7V5P - chains A and B; structure by X-ray diffraction, 1.16 A resolution.

Chain A (and B):
Molecule: Myoglobin
From: Equus caballus
Notes: chain B of this document is another copy of the same molecule, construct and numbering; everything in this record applies to it too
Reference sequence: P68082 (MYG_HORSE); residues 1-153 here correspond to UniProt positions 2-154 (UniProt number = residue number + 1)
Amino-acid sequence (153 residues; row label = number of the first residue in the row):
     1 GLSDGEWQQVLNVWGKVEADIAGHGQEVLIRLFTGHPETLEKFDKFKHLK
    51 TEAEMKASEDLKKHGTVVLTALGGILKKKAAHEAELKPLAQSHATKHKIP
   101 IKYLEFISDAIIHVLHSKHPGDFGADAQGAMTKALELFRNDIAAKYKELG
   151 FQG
Differences from the reference sequence: engineered mutation A80 (Gly81 in P68082), A81 (His82 in P68082)
UniProt features mapped onto this chain:
  - binding site (nitrite): H64
  - binding site (O2): H64
  - binding site (heme b): H93
  - modified residue: S3 (Phosphoserine)
Metal / ion sites: heme Fe: H93 (together with oxygen atom)
Residues lining bound ligands:
  - heme (HEM), molecule 1: L32, T39, K42, F43, K45, H64, V67, V68, A71, L72
  - heme (HEM), molecule 2: P88, L89, S92, H93, H97, I99, Y103, L104, I107, I111, F138
  - oxygen atom (O): F43, H64, V68
What the authors report for this chain:
  - contacts within the chain: K79-H82, H82-D141
  - self-association interface (contacts with another copy of this molecule): K79, H82, D141

Interface between chain A and chain B:
Pairs across the interface - 105 pairs, chain A then chain B:
  L2(A) - A130(B)
  L2(A) - K133(B)
  L2(A) - A134(B)
  L2(A) - L137(B)  hydrophobic
  E6(A) - A130(B)
  E6(A) - K133(B)  salt bridge
  Q9(A) - D126(B)
  Q9(A) - A127(B)
  V10(A) - A130(B)
  V10(A) - M131(B)
  N12(A) - D122(B)  hydrogen bond
  V13(A) - D122(B)
  V13(A) - M131(B)  hydrophobic
  W14(A) - M131(B)  hydrophobic
  K16(A) - H119(B)
  K16(A) - D122(B)
  V17(A) - L115(B)  hydrophobic
  H24(A) - K118(B)
  H24(A) - H119(B)  hydrogen bond
  E27(A) - V114(B)
  E27(A) - K118(B)  salt bridge
  V28(A) - I107(B)  hydrophobic
  V28(A) - A110(B)
  V28(A) - I111(B)  hydrophobic
  R31(A) - A110(B)
  R31(A) - H113(B)  hydrogen bond
  L32(A) - F106(B)  hydrophobic
  L32(A) - I107(B)
  H36(A) - F106(B)
  E38(A) - Y103(B)
  E38(A) - F106(B)
  T39(A) - Y103(B)
  T39(A) - F106(B)
  K42(A) - H97(B)
  K42(A) - K98(B)  hydrogen bond (side chain-backbone)
  K42(A) - I99(B)
  K42(A) - Y103(B)
  L72(A) - I111(B)  hydrophobic
  L72(A) - L135(B)  hydrophobic
  G74(A) - E85(B)
  I75(A) - H82(B)
  I75(A) - E85(B)
  I75(A) - L89(B)  hydrophobic
  I75(A) - F138(B)  hydrophobic
  L76(A) - A134(B)
  K78(A) - H82(B)
  K78(A) - E85(B)  salt bridge
  K79(A) - H82(B)
  K79(A) - D141(B)  salt bridge
  A81(A) - K78(B)
  H82(A) - I75(B)
  H82(A) - K78(B)
  H82(A) - K79(B)
  E85(A) - G74(B)
  E85(A) - I75(B)
  E85(A) - K78(B)
  L86(A) - I75(B)  hydrophobic
  L89(A) - I75(B)  hydrophobic
  H97(A) - K42(B)  hydrogen bond (backbone-side chain)
  K98(A) - K42(B)  hydrogen bond (backbone-side chain)
  I99(A) - K42(B)
  Y103(A) - E38(B)
  Y103(A) - T39(B)
  F106(A) - L32(B)  hydrophobic
  F106(A) - H36(B)
  F106(A) - E38(B)
  F106(A) - T39(B)
  I107(A) - V28(B)  hydrophobic
  I107(A) - L32(B)
  A110(A) - V28(B)
  A110(A) - R31(B)
  A110(A) - L32(B)
  I111(A) - V28(B)  hydrophobic
  I111(A) - L72(B)  hydrophobic
  H113(A) - R31(B)
  V114(A) - E27(B)
  V114(A) - V28(B)
  L115(A) - V13(B)  hydrophobic
  L115(A) - V17(B)  hydrophobic
  K118(A) - H24(B)
  K118(A) - E27(B)  salt bridge
  H119(A) - K16(B)
  H119(A) - H24(B)  hydrogen bond
  D122(A) - K16(B)  salt bridge
  F123(A) - V13(B)  hydrophobic
  D126(A) - Q9(B)
  A127(A) - Q9(B)
  A130(A) - L2(B)
  A130(A) - E6(B)
  A130(A) - Q9(B)
  A130(A) - V10(B)
  M131(A) - V10(B)
  M131(A) - V13(B)  hydrophobic
  M131(A) - W14(B)  hydrophobic
  K133(A) - G1(B)
  K133(A) - L2(B)
  K133(A) - E6(B)  salt bridge
  A134(A) - L2(B)
  A134(A) - V10(B)  hydrophobic
  L135(A) - L72(B)  hydrophobic
  L137(A) - L2(B)  hydrophobic
  L137(A) - W7(B)  hydrophobic
  F138(A) - L72(B)  hydrophobic
  F138(A) - I75(B)  hydrophobic
  D141(A) - K79(B)  salt bridge
Other interface residues (no listed pair), chain A (60 interface residues in all): G1, W7, L29, V68, L69, E83
Other interface residues (no listed pair), chain B (58 interface residues in all): L29, V68, L69, L76, A81, L86, F123

Overview:
60 residues of chain A face 58 of chain B across their interface; the contacts include 7 hydrogen bonds and 8
salt bridges. Polar pairs include E6(A)-K133(B), E27(A)-K118(B) and K78(A)-E85(B). The paper reports a
self-association interface involving K79(A), H82(A) and D141(A); contacts within the chain involving K79(A),
H82(A) and D141(A).
Both chains are Myoglobin (Equus caballus). Entry 7V5P (The dimeric structure of G80A/H81A myoglobin) was
determined by X-ray diffraction, deposited together with 7V5Q and 7V5R.
